PDB entry 7U9V | X-ray diffraction, 2.25 A resolution | chains H and L of the 4 polymer chains in the assembly

Chain H:
Molecule: 10E5 Fab heavy chain
From: Mus musculus
Notes: antibody fragment or engineered binder
Chain sequence (216 residues; row label = number of the first residue in the row; note: 3 numbers in that range are skipped by the numbering (no residue carries them; nothing is unmodelled there)):
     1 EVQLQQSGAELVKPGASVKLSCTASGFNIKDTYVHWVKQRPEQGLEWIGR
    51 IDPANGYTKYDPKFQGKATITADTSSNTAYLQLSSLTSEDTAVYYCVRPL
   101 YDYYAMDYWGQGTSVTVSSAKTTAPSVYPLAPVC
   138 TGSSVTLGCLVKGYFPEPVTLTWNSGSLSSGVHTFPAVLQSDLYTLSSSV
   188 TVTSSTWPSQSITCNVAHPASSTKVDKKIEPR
Cystine bridges: Cys22-Cys96, Cys146-Cys201

Chain L:
Molecule: 10E5 light chain
From: Mus musculus
Chain sequence (214 residues; each row starts with the number of its first residue):
     1 DILMTQSPSSMSVSLGDTVSITCHASQGISSNIGWLQQKPGKSFMGLIYY
    51 GTNLVDGVPSRFSGSGSGADYSLTISSLDSEDFADYYCVQYAQLPYTFGG
   101 GTKLEIKRADAAPTVSIFPPSSEQLTSGGASVVCFLNNFYPKDINVKWKI
   151 DGSERQNGVLNSWTDQDSKDSTYSMSSTLTLTKDEYERHNSYTCEATHKT
   201 STSPIVKSFNRNEC
Cystine bridges: Cys23-Cys88, Cys134-Cys194

Chain H / chain L interface:
Disulfides between the chains: Cys134(H)-Cys214(L)
Pairs across the interface (74):
  His35(H) with Tyr96(L)
  Val37(H) with Phe98(L), hydrophobic
  Gln39(H) with Gln38(L), hydrogen bond; Phe44(L); Tyr87(L)
  Leu45(H) with Phe44(L), hydrophobic; Tyr87(L), hydrophobic; Phe98(L), hydrophobic
  Trp47(H) with Pro95(L), hydrophobic; Tyr96(L); Phe98(L)
  Arg50(H) with Leu94(L)
  Lys59(H) with Leu94(L)
  Asp61(H) with Pro95(L)
  Tyr95(H) with Gln38(L), hydrogen bond; Ser43(L); Phe44(L)
  Leu100(H) with Asp56(L)
  Tyr101(H) with Tyr49(L); Asp56(L), hydrogen bond
  Asp102(H) with Tyr49(L); Tyr91(L), hydrogen bond
  Tyr104(H) with Tyr91(L); Tyr96(L), hydrogen bond (backbone-side chain)
  Met106(H) with Leu36(L); Tyr96(L), hydrophobic
  Asp107(H) with Gly46(L), hydrogen bond (backbone-backbone); Tyr49(L); Val55(L)
  Trp109(H) with Leu36(L); Phe44(L), hydrophobic
  Gly110(H) with Ser43(L), hydrogen bond (backbone-side chain)
  Gln111(H) with Ser43(L)
  Tyr128(H) with Ser121(L); Glu123(L); Gln124(L); Ser127(L)
  Pro129(H) with Ser121(L); Glu123(L)
  Leu130(H) with Phe118(L); Val133(L), hydrophobic
  Ala131(H) with Phe118(L)
  Val133(H) with Pro119(L); Phe209(L), hydrophobic; Cys214(L), hydrophobic
  Cys134(H) with Cys214(L), disulfide
  Thr143(H) with Ser116(L); Phe118(L)
  Leu147(H) with Ser131(L)
  Lys149(H) with Ser131(L); Thr180(L)
  Ser167(H) with Lys169(L), hydrogen bond
  His170(H) with Asn138(L), hydrogen bond; Ser174(L)
  Phe172(H) with Phe135(L), hydrophobic; Asn137(L); Ser162(L); Thr164(L); Ser174(L); Met175(L); Ser176(L)
  Pro173(H) with Ser162(L), hydrogen bond (backbone-side chain); Trp163(L)
  Val175(H) with Leu160(L), hydrophobic; Asn161(L); Ser162(L)
  Gln177(H) with Leu160(L)
  Ser184(H) with Phe135(L); Ser176(L), hydrogen bond
  Ser185(H) with Phe135(L)
  Ser186(H) with Phe135(L); Asn137(L), hydrogen bond
  Arg219(H) with Pro119(L), hydrogen bond (side chain-backbone); Pro120(L)
Interface residues without a listed pair, chain H (46 interface residues in all): Glu46, Lys63, Ala105, Pro132, Leu144, Gly145, Thr171, Thr182, Lys214
Interface residues without a listed pair, chain L (44 interface residues in all): Asp1, Met45, Ile48, Tyr50, Ile117

In short:
46 residues of chain H face 44 of chain L across their interface, with 1 disulfide bond and 13 hydrogen bonds.
Among the polar pairs are Gln39(H)-Gln38(L), Tyr95(H)-Gln38(L) and Tyr101(H)-Asp56(L).
Here chain H is 10E5 Fab heavy chain and chain L is 10E5 light chain, both from Mus musculus. Entry 7U9V
(Integrin alpha IIB beta3 complex with BMS4-1) was determined by X-ray diffraction, deposited together with
7L8P, 7TCT, 7TD8, 7THO, 7TMZ, 7TPD and 15 further entries.
